PDB entry 3FXU | X-ray diffraction, 1.95 A resolution | chains A and B

== Chain A (and B) ==
Protein: LysR type regulator of tsaMBCD
From: Comamonas testosteroni
Notes: chain B of this document is another copy of the same molecule, construct and numbering; everything in this record applies to it too
UniProtKB: P94678 (P94678_COMTE); aligned to UniProt positions 1-299 over residues 1-299 (the alignment contains insertions or deletions, so no single offset holds)
Chain sequence (305 residues; row label = number of the first residue in the row):
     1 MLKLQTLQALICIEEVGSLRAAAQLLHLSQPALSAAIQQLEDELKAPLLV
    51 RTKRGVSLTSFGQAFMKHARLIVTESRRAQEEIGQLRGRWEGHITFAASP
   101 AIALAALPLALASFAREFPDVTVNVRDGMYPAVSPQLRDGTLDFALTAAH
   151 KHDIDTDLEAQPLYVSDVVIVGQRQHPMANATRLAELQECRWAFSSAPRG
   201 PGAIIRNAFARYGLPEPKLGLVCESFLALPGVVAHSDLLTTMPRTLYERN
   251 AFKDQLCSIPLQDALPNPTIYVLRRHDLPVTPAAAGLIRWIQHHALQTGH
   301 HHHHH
Not modelled in the structure: 297-305 (chain B: 13-35, 51-56, 297-305)
Differences from the reference sequence: expression tag (300-305)
Small-molecule neighbours:
  - para-toluene sulfonate (TSU), molecule 1: Ser-18, Leu-19, Arg-20, Arg-51, Lys-53, Arg-54, Gly-55, Val-56
  - para-toluene sulfonate (TSU), molecule 2: Arg-51, Thr-52, Lys-53
  - para-toluene sulfonate (TSU), molecule 3: Ser-99, Pro-100, Ala-101, Ile-102, Met-129, Thr-147, Ala-148, Tyr-164, Ser-166, Val-168, Ser-196, Ala-197, Pro-198, Ile-204, Phe-226, Pro-243, Pro-268, Ile-270
  - para-toluene sulfonate (TSU), molecule 4: Ala-101, Tyr-164, Val-165, Ser-166, Asp-167, Pro-243, Arg-244, Thr-245
  - para-toluene sulfonate (TSU), molecule 5: Leu-111, Ala-112, Phe-114, Ala-115, Val-123
  - para-toluene sulfonate (TSU), molecule 6: Ala-149, His-150, Pro-198, Ile-204, Pro-266, Asn-267, Pro-268, Thr-269

== Interface between chain A and chain B ==
Contacting residue pairs - 49 pairs, chain A then chain B:
  Leu-2(A) with Met-1(B), hydrophobic
  Leu-4(A) with Met-1(B), hydrophobic
  Gln-5(A) with Met-1(B)
  Gln-8(A) with Met-1(B)
  Glu-43(A) with Gln-80(B), hydrogen bond (backbone-side chain)
  Leu-44(A) with Gln-80(B); Ile-83(B)
  Lys-45(A) with Arg-87(B), hydrogen bond (backbone-side chain)
  Ala-46(A) with Ile-83(B), hydrophobic; Arg-87(B)
  Phe-61(A) with Ile-83(B); Leu-86(B), hydrophobic; Arg-87(B)
  Ala-64(A) with Glu-82(B); Leu-86(B), hydrophobic
  Phe-65(A) with Ala-79(B), hydrophobic
  His-68(A) with Glu-75(B), salt bridge; Ala-79(B); Glu-82(B), salt bridge; Pro-279(B)
  Leu-71(A) with Glu-75(B); Asp-277(B); Leu-278(B), hydrophobic; Pro-279(B)
  Ile-72(A) with Ile-72(B), hydrophobic; Glu-75(B); Ser-76(B)
  Glu-75(A) with His-68(B), salt bridge; Leu-71(B); Ile-72(B)
  Ser-76(A) with Ile-72(B)
  Ala-79(A) with His-68(B)
  Gln-80(A) with Leu-2(B); Glu-43(B), hydrogen bond
  Glu-82(A) with Ala-64(B); Lys-67(B), salt bridge; His-68(B), salt bridge
  Ile-83(A) with Leu-44(B); Phe-61(B)
  Leu-86(A) with Phe-61(B); Ala-64(B), hydrophobic
  Arg-87(A) with Leu-44(B); Lys-45(B); Phe-61(B)
  Trp-90(A) with Pro-47(B); Phe-61(B), hydrophobic
  Glu-91(A) with Lys-45(B)
  Asp-277(A) with Val-50(B)
  Pro-279(A) with Pro-47(B), hydrophobic
Other interface residues (no listed pair), chain A (29 interface residues in all): Lys-3, Lys-67, Arg-78
Other interface residues (no listed pair), chain B (29 interface residues in all): Leu-4, Ala-46, Phe-65, Arg-78, Arg-275

== In short ==
The chain A/chain B interface involves 29 residues from each chain, with 3 hydrogen bonds and 5 salt bridges.
Polar contacts include His-68(A)/Glu-75(B), His-68(A)/Glu-82(B) and Glu-82(A)/Lys-67(B). Bound to chain A: 6
copies of para-toluene sulfonate.
Both chains are LysR type regulator of tsaMBCD (Comamonas testosteroni). Entry 3FXU (Crystal structure of TsaR
in complex with its effector p-toluenesulfonate) was determined by X-ray diffraction (same publication as
3FXQ, 3FXR and 3FZJ).
